PDB entry 8E5T | electron microscopy, 4.00 A resolution | chains C and 1 of the 28 polymer chains in the assembly

# Chain C
Molecule: 60S ribosomal protein L4-A
Organism: Saccharomyces cerevisiae BY4741
Reference sequence: P10664 (RL4A_YEAST); residues 1-362 here = UniProt positions 1-362
Chain sequence (362 residues; numbered 1 to 362; the number before each row is that of its first residue):
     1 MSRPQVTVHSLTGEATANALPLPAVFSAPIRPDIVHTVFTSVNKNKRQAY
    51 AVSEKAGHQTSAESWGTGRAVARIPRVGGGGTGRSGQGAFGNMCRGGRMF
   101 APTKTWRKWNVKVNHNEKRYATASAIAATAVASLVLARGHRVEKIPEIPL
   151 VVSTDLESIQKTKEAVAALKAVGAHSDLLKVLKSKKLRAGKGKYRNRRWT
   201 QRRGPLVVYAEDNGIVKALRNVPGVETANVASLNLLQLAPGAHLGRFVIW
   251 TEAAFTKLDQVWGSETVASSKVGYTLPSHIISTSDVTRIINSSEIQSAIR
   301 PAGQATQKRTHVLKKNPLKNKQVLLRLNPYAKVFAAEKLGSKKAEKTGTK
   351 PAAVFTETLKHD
Disordered / not traced: 1, 47-109, 348-362
Curated features (UniProtKB/Swiss-Prot):
  - modified residue: Ser2 (N-acetylserine), Arg95 (Omega-N-methylarginine)
  - mutagenesis: Arg95 (R95E: Leads to a slower growth at higher temperatures but allows RPL4 assembly into the 60S subunit; when associated with E-98), Arg98 (R98E: Leads to a slower growth at higher temperatures but allows RPL4 assembly into the 60S subunit; when associated with E-95), Ile289 (I289A: Leads to an inefficient release from ACL4 with a delayed assembly into the 60S subunit; when associated with A-290 and A-295), Ile290 (I290A: Leads to an inefficient release from ACL4 with a delayed assembly into the 60S subunit; when associated with A-289 and A-295), Ile295 (I295A: Leads to an inefficient release from ACL4 with a delayed assembly into the 60S subunit; when associated with A-289 and A-290), Lys314 (K314A: Significantly diminished nuclear localization; when associated with A-315 and A-319), Lys315 (K315A: Significantly diminished nuclear localization; when associated with A-314 and A-319), Lys319 (K319A: Significantly diminished nuclear localization; when associated with A-314 and A-315), Lys332 (K332E: Leads to an inefficient release from ACL4 with a delayed assembly into the 60S subunit; when associated with A-334), Phe334 (F334A: Leads to an inefficient release from ACL4 with a delayed assembly into the 60S subunit; when associated with e-332)

# Chain 1
Molecule: 25S ribosomal RNA
Organism: Saccharomyces cerevisiae BY4741
Sequence (3396 nucleotides; each row starts with the number of its first residue):
     1 GUUUGACCUCAAAUCAGGUAGGAGUACCCGCUGAACUUAAGCAUAUCAAU
    51 AAGCGGAGGAAAAGAAACCAACCGGGAUUGCCUUAGUAACGGCGAGUGAA
   101 GCGGCAAAAGCUCAAAUUUGAAAUCUGGUACCUUCGGUGCCCGAGUUGUA
   151 AUUUGGAGAGGGCAACUUUGGGGCCGUUCCUUGUCUAUGUUCCUUGGAAC
   201 AGGACGUCAUAGAGGGUGAGAAUCCCGUGUGGCGAGGAGUGCGGUUCUUU
   251 GUAAAGUGCCUUCGAAGAGUCGAGUUGUUUGGGAAUGCAGCUCUAAGUGG
   301 GUGGUAAAUUCCAUCUAAAGCUAAAUAUUGGCGAGAGACCGAUAGCGAAC
   351 AAGUACAGUGAUGGAAAGAUGAAAAGAACUUUGAAAAGAGAGUGAAAAAG
   401 UACGUGAAAUUGUUGAAAGGGAAGGGCAUUUGAUCAGACAUGGUGUUUUG
   451 UGCCCUCUGCUCCUUGUGGGUAGGGGAAUCUCGCAUUUCACUGGGCCAGC
   501 AUCAGUUUUGGUGGCAGGAUAAAUCCAUAGGAAUGUAGCUUGCCUCGGUA
   551 AGUAUUAUAGCCUGUGGGAAUACUGCCAGCUGGGACUGAGGACUGCGACG
   601 UAAGUCAAGGAUGCUGGCAUAAUGGUUAUAUGCCGCCCGUCUUGAAACAC
   651 GGACCAAGGAGUCUAACGUCUAUGCGAGUGUUUGGGUGUAAAACCCAUAC
   701 GCGUAAUGAAAGUGAACGUAGGUUGGGGCCUCGCAAGAGGUGCACAAUCG
   751 ACCGAUCCUGAUGUCUUCGGAUGGAUUUGAGUAAGAGCAUAGCUGUUGGG
   801 ACCCGAAAGAUGGUGAACUAUGCCUGAAUAGGGUGAAGCCAGAGGAAACU
   851 CUGGUGGAGGCUCGUAGCGGUUCUGACGUGCAAAUCGAUCGUCGAAUUUG
   901 GGUAUAGGGGCGAAAGACUAAUCGAACCAUCUAGUAGCUGGUUCCUGCCG
   951 AAGUUUCCCUCAGGAUAGCAGAAGCUCGUAUCAGUUUUAUGAGGUAAAGC
  1001 GAAUGAUUAGAGGUUCCGGGGUCGAAAUGACCUUGACCUAUUCUCAAACU
  1051 UUAAAUAUGUAAGAAGUCCUUGUUACUUAAUUGAACGUGGACAUUUGAAU
  1101 GAAGAGCUUUUAGUGGGCCAUUUUUGGUAAGCAGAACUGGCGAUGCGGGA
  1151 UGAACCGAACGUAGAGUUAAGGUGCCGGAAUACACGCUCAUCAGACACCA
  1201 CAAAAGGUGUUAGUUCAUCUAGACAGCCGGACGGUGGCCAUGGAAGUCGG
  1251 AAUCCGCUAAGGAGUGUGUAACAACUCACCGGCCGAAUGAACUAGCCCUG
  1301 AAAAUGGAUGGCGCUCAAGCGUGUUACCUAUACUCUACCGUCAGGGUUGA
  1351 UAUGAUGCCCUGACGAGUAGGCAGGCGUGGAGGUCAGUGACGAAGCCUAG
  1401 ACCGUAAGGUCGGGUCGAACGGCCUCUAGUGCAGAUCUUGGUGGUAGUAG
  1451 CAAAUAUUCAAAUGAGAACUUUGAAGACUGAAGUGGGGAAAGGUUCCACG
  1501 UCAACAGCAGUUGGACGUGGGUUAGUCGAUCCUAAGAGAUGGGGAAGCUC
  1551 CGUUUCAAAGGCCUGAUUUUAUGCAGGCCACCAUCGAAAGGGAAUCCGGU
  1601 UAAGAUUCCGGAACCUGGAUAUGGAUUCUUCACGGUAACGUAACUGAAUG
  1651 UGGAGACGUCGGCGCGAGCCCUGGGAGGAGUUAUCUUUUCUUCUUAACAG
  1701 CUUAUCACCCCGGAAUUGGUUUAUCCGGAGAUGGGGUCUUAUGGCUGGAA
  1751 GAGGCCAGCACCUUUGCUGGCUCCGGUGCGCUUGUGACGGCCCGUGAAAA
  1801 UCCACAGGAAGGAAUAGUUUUCAUGCCAGGUCGUACUGAUAACCGCAGCA
  1851 GGUCUCCAAGGUGAACAGCCUCUAGUUGAUAGAAUAAUGUAGAUAAGGGA
  1901 AGUCGGCAAAAUAGAUCCGUAACUUCGGGAUAAGGAUUGGCUCUAAGGGU
  1951 CGGGUAGUGAGGGCCUUGGUCAGACGCAGCGGGCGUGCUUGUGGACUGCU
  2001 UGGUGGGGCUUGCUCUGCUAGGCGGACUACUUGCGUGCCUUGUUGUAGAC
  2051 GGCCUUGGUAGGUCUCUUGUAGACCGUCGCUUGCUACAAUUAACGAUCAA
  2101 CUUAGAACUGGUACGGACAAGGGGAAUCUGACUGUCUAAUUAAAACAUAG
  2151 CAUUGCGAUGGUCAGAAAGUGAUGUUGACGCAAUGUGAUUUCUGCCCAGU
  2201 GCUCUGAAUGUCAAAGUGAAGAAAUUCAACCAAGCGCGGGUAAACGGCGG
  2251 GAGUAACUAUGACUCUCUUAAGGUAGCCAAAUGCCUCGUCAUCUAAUUAG
  2301 UGACGCGCAUGAAUGGAUUAACGAGAUUCCCACUGUCCCUAUCUACUAUC
  2351 UAGCGAAACCACAGCCAAGGGAACGGGCUUGGCAGAAUCAGCGGGGAAAG
  2401 AAGACCCUGUUGAGCUUGACUCUAGUUUGACAUUGUGAAGAGACAUAGAG
  2451 GGUGUAGAAUAAGUGGGAGCUUCGGCGCCAGUGAAAUACCACUACCUUUA
  2501 UAGUUUCUUUACUUAUUCAAUGAAGCGGAGCUGGAAUUCAUUUUCCACGU
  2551 UCUAGCAUUCAAGGUCCCAUUCGGGGCUGAUCCGGGUUGAAGACAUUGUC
  2601 AGGUGGGGAGUUUGGCUGGGGCGGCACAUCUGUUAAACGAUAACGCAGAU
  2651 GUCCUAAGGGGGGCUCAUGGAGAACAGAAAUCUCCAGUAGAACAAAAGGG
  2701 UAAAAGCCCCCUUGAUUUUGAUUUUCAGUGUGAAUACAAACCAUGAAAGU
  2751 GUGGCCUAUCGAUCCUUUAGUCCCUCGGAAUUUGAGGCUAGAGGUGCCAG
  2801 AAAAGUUACCACAGGGAUAACUGGCUUGUGGCAGUCAAGCGUUCAUAGCG
  2851 ACAUUGCUUUUUGAUUCUUCGAUGUCGGCUCUUCCUAUCAUACCGAAGCA
  2901 GAAUUCGGUAAGCGUUGGAUUGUUCACCCACUAAUAGGGAACGUGAGCUG
  2951 GGUUUAGACCGUCGUGAGACAGGUUAGUUUUACCCUACUGAUGAAUGUUA
  3001 CCGCAAUAGUAAUUGAACUUAGUACGAGAGGAACAGUUCAUUCGGAUAAU
  3051 UGGUUUUUGCGGCUGUCUGAUCAGGCAUUGCCGCGAAGCUACCAUCCGCU
  3101 GGAUUAUGGCUGAACGCCUCUAAGUCAGAAUCCAUGCUAGAACGCGGUGA
  3151 UUUCUUUGCUCCACACAAUAUAGAUGGAUACGAAUAAGGCGUCCUUGUGG
  3201 CGUCGCUGAACCAUAGCAGGCUAGCAACGGUGCACUUGGCGGAAAGGCCU
  3251 UGGGUGCUUGCUGGCGAAUUGCAAUGUCAUUUUGCGUGGGGAUAAAUCAU
  3301 UUGUAUACGACUUAGAUGUACAACGGGGUAUUGUAAGCAGUAGAGUAGCC
  3351 UUGUUGUUACGAUCUGCUGAGAUUAAGCCUUUGUUGUCUGAUUUGU
Disordered / not traced: 36-50, 132-135, 169-250, 281-285, 338-377, 394-406, 447-488, 706-720, 755-777, 802-940, 953-1160, 1196-1309, 1444-3396
Bound ions: Mg2+ site 1 near G583 (its only coordinating residue here); Mg2+ site 2 near G1367 (its only coordinating residue here)

# Interface between chain C and chain 1
Residue-residue contacts (137; chain C residue first):
  Arg31(C) - U673(1)  hydrogen bond to the phosphate
  Arg31(C) - G674(1)  salt bridge to the phosphate
  Ile34(C) - U673(1)  phosphate contact
  Ile34(C) - G674(1)  phosphate contact
  His36(C) - U1425(1)  hydrogen bond to the sugar
  His36(C) - C1426(1)  salt bridge to the phosphate
  Phe39(C) - G1382(1)  sugar contact
  Thr40(C) - C1426(1)  sugar contact
  Asn43(C) - G1382(1)  sugar contact
  Lys44(C) - C1426(1)  hydrogen bond to the sugar
  Lys44(C) - U1427(1)  sugar contact
  Asn45(C) - A691(1)  hydrogen bond to the base
  Asn45(C) - A693(1)  phosphate contact
  Lys46(C) - A691(1)  base contact
  Asn110(C) - A691(1)  base contact
  Val111(C) - A791(1)  sugar contact
  Lys112(C) - U790(1)  hydrogen bond to the sugar
  Asn114(C) - U681(1)  phosphate contact
  Asn114(C) - A789(1)  hydrogen bond to the sugar
  Asn114(C) - U790(1)  sugar contact
  His115(C) - U681(1)  hydrogen bond to the phosphate
  His115(C) - C695(1)  salt bridge to the phosphate
  Asn116(C) - G674(1)  sugar contact
  Glu117(C) - U673(1)  hydrogen bond to the sugar
  Lys118(C) - C694(1)  salt bridge to the phosphate
  Arg119(C) - C695(1)  salt bridge to the phosphate
  Arg119(C) - C696(1)  salt bridge to the phosphate
  Arg138(C) - G1383(1)  phosphate contact
  Arg138(C) - U1384(1)  sugar contact
  Gly139(C) - C1385(1)  phosphate contact
  Arg141(C) - A1386(1)  hydrogen bond to the sugar
  Lys180(C) - C1385(1)  salt bridge to the phosphate
  Lys180(C) - A1386(1)  sugar contact
  Lys183(C) - A1386(1)  sugar contact
  Lys186(C) - G1387(1)  hydrogen bond to the base
  Lys186(C) - U1388(1)  hydrogen bond to the base
  Lys186(C) - C1420(1)  base contact
  Arg188(C) - G1382(1)  salt bridge to the phosphate
  Arg188(C) - C1420(1)  phosphate contact
  Ala189(C) - C1420(1)  phosphate contact
  Ala189(C) - G1421(1)  phosphate contact
  Lys191(C) - G1379(1)  hydrogen bond to the phosphate
  Lys191(C) - G1380(1)  salt bridge to the phosphate
  Gly192(C) - A1381(1)  phosphate contact
  Lys193(C) - C1420(1)  salt bridge to the phosphate
  Arg197(C) - A1381(1)  salt bridge to the phosphate
  Arg197(C) - G1382(1)  phosphate contact
  Arg202(C) - U1384(1)  salt bridge to the phosphate
  Arg202(C) - C1385(1)  phosphate contact
  Arg203(C) - G1383(1)  salt bridge to the phosphate
  Arg203(C) - U1384(1)  hydrogen bond to the phosphate
  Val216(C) - U689(1)  base contact
  Arg220(C) - U689(1)  base contact
  Thr227(C) - U689(1)  hydrogen bond to the base
  Ala231(C) - C694(1)  hydrogen bond to the sugar
  Ser232(C) - A693(1)  base contact
  Ser232(C) - C694(1)  hydrogen bond to the sugar
  Leu233(C) - C694(1)  sugar contact
  Asn234(C) - A693(1)  sugar contact
  Pro240(C) - G1383(1)  sugar contact
  Gly241(C) - G1382(1)  hydrogen bond to the sugar
  Gly241(C) - G1383(1)  sugar contact
  His243(C) - G1382(1)  base contact
  His243(C) - G1383(1)  hydrogen bond to the sugar
  His243(C) - C1424(1)  base contact
  Lys271(C) - C695(1)  sugar contact
  Lys271(C) - C696(1)  phosphate contact
  Val272(C) - C696(1)  hydrogen bond to the phosphate
  Val272(C) - A697(1)  phosphate contact
  Ile290(C) - U1348(1)  base contact
  Asn291(C) - U1348(1)  hydrogen bond to the sugar
  Asn291(C) - G1349(1)  phosphate contact
  Asn291(C) - A1350(1)  phosphate contact
  Ser292(C) - G1349(1)  base contact
  Ser293(C) - G1349(1)  base contact
  Gln296(C) - U1348(1)  sugar contact
  Gln296(C) - G1349(1)  base contact
  Arg300(C) - G1346(1)  phosphate contact
  Arg300(C) - U1347(1)  salt bridge to the phosphate
  Ala302(C) - U1347(1)  phosphate contact
  Ala302(C) - U1348(1)  phosphate contact
  Gly303(C) - U1347(1)  hydrogen bond to the phosphate
  Gln304(C) - C593(1)  base contact
  Gln304(C) - U594(1)  hydrogen bond to the base
  Ala305(C) - G1346(1)  base contact
  Ala305(C) - U1347(1)  sugar contact
  Gln307(C) - G1346(1)  hydrogen bond to the sugar
  Gln307(C) - C1359(1)  sugar contact
  Gln307(C) - C1360(1)  sugar contact
  Lys308(C) - U594(1)  hydrogen bond to the sugar
  Lys308(C) - G595(1)  hydrogen bond to the sugar
  Lys308(C) - G609(1)  hydrogen bond to the base
  Arg309(C) - G590(1)  hydrogen bond to the sugar
  Arg309(C) - G610(1)  hydrogen bond to the base
  Arg309(C) - U1361(1)  salt bridge to the phosphate
  His311(C) - G609(1)  sugar contact
  Val312(C) - G609(1)  sugar contact
  Val312(C) - G610(1)  base contact
  Leu313(C) - A504(1)  sugar contact
  Leu313(C) - G505(1)  sugar contact
  Leu313(C) - G610(1)  sugar contact
  Lys314(C) - G505(1)  sugar contact
  Lys315(C) - A504(1)  sugar contact
  Lys315(C) - A608(1)  salt bridge to the phosphate
  Lys315(C) - G609(1)  salt bridge to the phosphate
  Asn316(C) - U506(1)  phosphate contact
  Lys319(C) - U506(1)  salt bridge to the phosphate
  Lys319(C) - U507(1)  salt bridge to the phosphate
  Asn320(C) - G505(1)  phosphate contact
  Asn320(C) - A608(1)  hydrogen bond to the phosphate
  Lys321(C) - C580(1)  salt bridge to the phosphate
  Gln322(C) - G597(1)  base contact
  Gln322(C) - A598(1)  sugar contact
  Gln322(C) - A607(1)  hydrogen bond to the sugar
  Gln322(C) - A608(1)  sugar contact
  Leu324(C) - A578(1)  sugar contact
  Leu325(C) - C599(1)  phosphate contact
  Arg326(C) - C596(1)  hydrogen bond to the base
  Arg326(C) - G597(1)  sugar contact
  Arg326(C) - A608(1)  hydrogen bond to the phosphate
  Arg326(C) - G609(1)  salt bridge to the phosphate
  Asn328(C) - A578(1)  base contact
  Ala331(C) - A578(1)  base contact
  Lys332(C) - C599(1)  salt bridge to the phosphate
  Phe334(C) - A578(1)  base contact
  Phe334(C) - G579(1)  phosphate contact
  Ala335(C) - A578(1)  sugar contact
  Lys338(C) - C577(1)  hydrogen bond to the sugar
  Lys338(C) - G579(1)  salt bridge to the phosphate
  Gly340(C) - G514(1)  base contact
  Ser341(C) - G514(1)  hydrogen bond to the base
  Ser341(C) - C515(1)  sugar contact
  Ser341(C) - C577(1)  base contact
  Lys342(C) - C515(1)  hydrogen bond to the sugar
  Lys343(C) - C515(1)  phosphate contact
  Lys343(C) - A516(1)  phosphate contact
  Ala344(C) - A516(1)  phosphate contact
Interface residues without a listed pair, chain C (98 interface residues in all): Asp33, Val42, Val113, Tyr120, Ser176, Ser184, Leu187, Gly190, Gln201, Lys217, Ser270, Thr287, Ser297, Pro301, Thr306, Thr310, Tyr330
Interface residues without a listed pair, chain 1 (67 interface residues in all): G513, C576, C675, A692, A1337, G1345, A1419

# In short
Chain C and chain 1 form an interface of 98 and 67 residues respectively, with 35 hydrogen bonds and 23 salt
bridges. Polar contacts include Asn45(C)-A691(1), Lys186(C)-G1387(1) and Lys186(C)-U1388(1). UniProt lists 10
mutagenesis sites on chain C.
Chain C is 60S ribosomal protein L4-A and chain 1 is 25S ribosomal RNA, both from Saccharomyces cerevisiae
BY4741; the structure, Yeast co-transcriptional Noc1-Noc2 RNP assembly checkpoint intermediate, was determined
by electron microscopy.
